Entry 8JBF (electron microscopy, 3.00 A resolution); this record covers chains B and C of the 6 polymer chains in the assembly.

[Chain B]
Name: Neuromedin-K receptor
From: Homo sapiens
UniProt: P29371 (NK3R_HUMAN); residue numbers follow UniProt; this construct covers 1-394
Sequence (394 residues; row label = number of the first residue in the row):
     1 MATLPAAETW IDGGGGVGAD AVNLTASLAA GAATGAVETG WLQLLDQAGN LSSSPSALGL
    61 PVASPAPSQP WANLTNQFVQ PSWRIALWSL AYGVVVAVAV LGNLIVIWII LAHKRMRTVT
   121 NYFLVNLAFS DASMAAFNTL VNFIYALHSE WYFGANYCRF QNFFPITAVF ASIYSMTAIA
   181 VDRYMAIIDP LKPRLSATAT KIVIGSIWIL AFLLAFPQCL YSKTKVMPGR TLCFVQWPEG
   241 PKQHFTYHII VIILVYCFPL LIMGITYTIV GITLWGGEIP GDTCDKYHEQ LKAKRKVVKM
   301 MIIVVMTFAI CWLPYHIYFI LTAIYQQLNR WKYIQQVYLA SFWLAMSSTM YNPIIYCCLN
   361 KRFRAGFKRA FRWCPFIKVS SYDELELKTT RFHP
Disordered / not traced: 1-75, 277-288, 370-394
UniProt features mapped onto this chain:
  - lipidation: Cys-374 (S-palmitoyl cysteine)
  - glycosylation (N-linked (GlcNAc...) asparagine): Asn-23, Asn-50, Asn-73
From the paper describing this entry:
  - mutagenesis - F78A, F78V, V235A (64-fold), R330E: decreased signaling with Senktide

[Chain C]
Name: Guanine nucleotide-binding protein Gq subunit alpha
From: Homo sapiens
Sequence (361 residues; each row starts with the number of its first residue):
     1 MGCTLSAEDK AAVERSKMIE KQLQKDKQVY RRTLRLLLLG ADNSGKSTIV KQMRIYHVNG
    61 YSEEECKQYK AVVYSNTIQS IIAIIRAMGR LKIDFGDSAR ADDARQLFVL AGAAEEGFMT
   121 AELAGVIKRL WKDSGVQACF NRSREYQLND SAAYYLNDLD RIAQPNYIPT QQDVLRTRVK
   181 TSGIFETKFQ VDKVNFHMFD VGAQRDERRK WIQCFNDVTA IIFVVDSSDY NRLQEALNDF
   241 DSIWNNRWLR TISVILFLNK QDLLAEKVLA GKSKIEDYFP EFARYTTPED ATPEPGEDPR
   301 VTRAKYFIRK EFVDISTASG DGRHICYPHF TCAVDTENAR RIFNDCKDII LQMNLREYNL
   361 V
Disordered / not traced: 1-6, 55-180

[Chain B / chain C interface]
Pairs across the interface - 33 pairs, chain B then chain C:
  Thr-120(B) with Glu-357(C), hydrogen bond (side chain-backbone)
  Asn-121(B) with Asn-359(C)
  Leu-124(B) with Asn-359(C)
  Asp-182(B) with Tyr-358(C), hydrogen bond
  Arg-183(B) with Tyr-358(C); Leu-360(C)
  Ala-186(B) with Asn-354(C), hydrogen bond (backbone-side chain); Tyr-358(C), hydrophobic
  Ile-187(B) with Leu-351(C), hydrophobic; Leu-355(C), hydrophobic
  Pro-190(B) with Lys-347(C); Ile-350(C); Asn-354(C), hydrogen bond (backbone-side chain)
  Leu-191(B) with Leu-34(C), hydrophobic; Phe-343(C), hydrophobic; Cys-346(C); Ile-350(C), hydrophobic
  Pro-193(B) with Arg-31(C); Arg-32(C)
  Arg-194(B) with Glu-357(C); Tyr-358(C), hydrogen bond
  Leu-274(B) with Leu-355(C), hydrophobic
  Gln-290(B) with Ile-325(C); Gln-352(C), hydrogen bond
  Lys-294(B) with Asp-348(C), salt bridge; Leu-351(C); Gln-352(C); Leu-355(C)
  Lys-296(B) with Val-361(C)
  Val-297(B) with Leu-360(C)
  Met-300(B) with Leu-360(C), hydrophobic
  Leu-359(B) with Val-361(C)
  Asn-360(B) with Asn-359(C)
Also at the interface, not in a pair above, chain B (22 interface residues in all): Ala-293, Met-301, Phe-363
Also at the interface, not in a pair above, chain C (19 interface residues in all): Val-194

[In short]
22 residues of chain B and 19 residues of chain C are in contact, with 6 hydrogen bonds and 1 salt bridge.
Among the polar pairs are Lys-294(B)/Asp-348(C), Thr-120(B)/Glu-357(C) and Asp-182(B)/Tyr-358(C). From the
paper: F78A, F78V and V235A of chain B, among others, reduce signaling with Senktide.
Here chain B is Neuromedin-K receptor and chain C is Guanine nucleotide-binding protein Gq subunit alpha, both
from Homo sapiens. Entry 8JBF (Senktide bound to active human neurokinin 3 receptor in complex with Gq) was
determined by electron microscopy.
